Entry 9LNL (X-ray diffraction, 2.85 A resolution); this record covers chains D and E of the 6 polymer chains in the assembly.

== Chain D ==
Name: Tubulin beta-2B chain
From: Bos taurus
Reference sequence: Q6B856 (TBB2B_BOVIN); the author numbering skips numbers that UniProt does not, so the offset changes along the chain: 1-42 = UniProt 1-42; 45-360 = UniProt 43-358; 369-455 = UniProt 359-445
Amino-acid sequence (445 residues; each row starts with the number of its first residue; note: 10 numbers in that range are skipped by the numbering (no residue carries them; nothing is unmodelled there)):
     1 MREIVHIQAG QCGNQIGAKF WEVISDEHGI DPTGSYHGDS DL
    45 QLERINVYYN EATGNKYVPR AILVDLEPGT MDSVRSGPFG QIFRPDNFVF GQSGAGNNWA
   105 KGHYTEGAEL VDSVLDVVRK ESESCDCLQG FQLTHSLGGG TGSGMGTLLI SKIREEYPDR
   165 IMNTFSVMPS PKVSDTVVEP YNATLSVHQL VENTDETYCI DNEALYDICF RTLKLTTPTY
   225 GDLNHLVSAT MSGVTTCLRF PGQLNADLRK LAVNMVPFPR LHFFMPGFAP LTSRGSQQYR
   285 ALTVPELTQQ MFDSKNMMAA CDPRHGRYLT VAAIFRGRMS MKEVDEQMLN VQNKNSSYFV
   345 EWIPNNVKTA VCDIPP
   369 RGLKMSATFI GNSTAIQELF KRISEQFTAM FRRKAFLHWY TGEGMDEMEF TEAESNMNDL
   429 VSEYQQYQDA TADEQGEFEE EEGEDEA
Not modelled in the structure: 277-283, 442-455
Small-molecule neighbours: GDP (guanosine-5'-diphosphate): Ala9, Gly10, Gln11, Cys12, Gly13, Gln15, Asp69, Ser140, Gly143, Gly144, Thr145, Gly146, Ser147, Val171, Met172, Pro173, Val177, Ser178, Glu183, Asn206, Leu209, Tyr224, Gly225, Leu227, Asn228, Val231
Swiss-Prot annotation at these positions:
  - motif: Met1 to Ile4 (MREI motif)
  - binding site (GTP): Gln11, Glu71, Ser140, Gly144, Thr145, Gly146, Asn206, Asn228
  - binding site (Mg(2+)): Glu71
  - modified residue: Ser40 (Phosphoserine), Thr57 (Phosphothreonine), Lys60 (N6-acetyllysine), Ser174 (Phosphoserine), Thr287 (Phosphothreonine), Thr292 (Phosphothreonine), Arg320 (Omega-N-methylarginine), Glu448 (5-glutamyl polyglutamate)
  - cross-link (Glycyl lysine isopeptide (Lys-Gly)): Lys60 (interchain with G-Cter in ubiquitin), Lys326 (interchain with G-Cter in ubiquitin)

== Chain E ==
Name: Stathmin-4
From: Rattus norvegicus
Reference sequence: P63043 (STMN4_RAT); residues 5-145 here correspond to UniProt positions 49-189 (UniProt number = residue number + 44)
Amino-acid sequence (143 residues; each row starts with the number of its first residue):
     3 MADMEVIELN KCTSGQSFEV ILKPPSFDGV PEFNASLPRR RDPSLEEIQK KLEAAEERRK
    63 YQEAELLKHL AEKREHEREV IQKAIEENNN FIKMAKEKLA QKMESNKENR EAHLAAMLER
   123 LQEKDKHAEE VRKNKELKEE ASR
Not modelled in the structure: 3-5, 29-43, 141-145
Sequence notes: initiating methionine (3); expression tag (4)
Swiss-Prot annotation at these positions:
  - modified residue: Ser46 (Phosphoserine)

== Chain D / chain E interface ==
Pairs across the interface (24; chain D residue first):
  Tyr108(D) - His129(E)  hydrogen bond
  Tyr108(D) - Ala130(E)  hydrophobic
  Tyr108(D) - Val133(E)  hydrophobic
  Tyr108(D) - Arg134(E)  hydrogen bond (backbone-side chain)
  Thr109(D) - Lys137(E)
  Ala112(D) - Arg134(E)
  Ser155(D) - Leu123(E)
  Ser155(D) - Lys126(E)
  Lys156(D) - Asp127(E)  salt bridge
  Arg158(D) - Leu123(E)
  Glu159(D) - Leu123(E)
  Glu159(D) - Gln124(E)
  Glu159(D) - Asp127(E)
  Pro162(D) - Met119(E)
  Pro162(D) - Leu120(E)  hydrophobic
  Asp163(D) - Arg112(E)  salt bridge
  Gln193(D) - Lys126(E)  hydrogen bond
  Asn197(D) - Leu123(E)
  Gly410(D) - Lys137(E)
  Glu411(D) - Lys137(E)  salt bridge
  Gly412(D) - Val133(E)
  Gly412(D) - Asn136(E)  hydrogen bond (backbone-side chain)
  Gly412(D) - Lys137(E)
  Glu417(D) - His129(E)  salt bridge
Also at the interface, not in a pair above, chain D (16 interface residues in all): Met413
Also at the interface, not in a pair above, chain E (14 interface residues in all): Leu116

== In short ==
Chain D and chain E form an interface of 16 and 14 residues respectively, with 4 hydrogen bonds and 4 salt
bridges. Polar pairs include Lys156(D)-Asp127(E), Asp163(D)-Arg112(E) and Glu411(D)-Lys137(E). Ligands of
chain D: GDP.
Chain D is Tubulin beta-2B chain (Bos taurus) and chain E is Stathmin-4 (Rattus norvegicus); the structure,
Crystal structure of T2R-TTL-YQVB15 complex, was determined by X-ray diffraction.
